Entry 1X55 (X-ray diffraction, 1.80 A resolution); this record covers chain A.

Chain A:
Name: Asparaginyl-tRNA synthetase
Source organism: Pyrococcus horikoshii
Notes: EC 6.1.1.22
UniProt: O57980 (SYN_PYRHO); residue numbers follow UniProt; this construct covers 1-434
Sequence (434 residues; numbered 1 to 434; the number before each row is that of its first residue):
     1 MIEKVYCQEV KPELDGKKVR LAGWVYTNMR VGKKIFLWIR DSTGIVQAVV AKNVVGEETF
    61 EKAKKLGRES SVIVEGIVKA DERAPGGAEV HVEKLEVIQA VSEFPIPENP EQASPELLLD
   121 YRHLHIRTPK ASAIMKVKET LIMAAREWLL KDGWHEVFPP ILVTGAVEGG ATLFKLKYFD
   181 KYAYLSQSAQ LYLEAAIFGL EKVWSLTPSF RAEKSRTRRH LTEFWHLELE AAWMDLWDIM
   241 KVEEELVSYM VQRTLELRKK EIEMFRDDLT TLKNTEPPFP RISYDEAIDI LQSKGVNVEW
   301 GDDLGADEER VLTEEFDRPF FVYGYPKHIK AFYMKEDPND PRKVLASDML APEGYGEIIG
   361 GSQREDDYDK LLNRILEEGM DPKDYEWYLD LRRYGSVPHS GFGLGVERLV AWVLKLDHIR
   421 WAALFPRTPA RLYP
Bound ions: Mg2+: E357 (together with asn-sa, phosphate ion)
Ligand contacts: asn-sa (NSS; 5'-O-[N-(L-asparaginyl)sulfamoyl]adenosine): V167, E168, Q187, S188, Q190, R211, R219, H220, L221, F224, H226, E228, Y333, E357, I358, I359, G360, G361, R364, G401, F402, G403, L404, G405, R408, I419

Summary:
Chain A binds asn-sa.
Chain A is Asparaginyl-tRNA synthetase (Pyrococcus horikoshii); the structure, Crystal structure of
asparaginyl-tRNA synthetase from Pyrococcus horikoshii complexed with asparaginyl-adenylate analogue, was
determined by X-ray diffraction (same publication as 1X54 and 1X56).
